PDB entry 4V01 | X-ray diffraction, 2.33 A resolution | chain A

== Chain A ==
Molecule: Fibroblast growth factor receptor 1 (fms-RELATED tyrosine kinase 2, pfeiffer syndrome), isoform cra_b
Source organism: Homo sapiens
Notes: fragment: kinase
UniProt: D3DSX2 (D3DSX2_HUMAN); residues 458-765 here correspond to UniProt positions 22-329 (UniProt number = residue number - 436)
Chain sequence (309 residues; numbered 457 to 765; the number before each row is that of its first residue):
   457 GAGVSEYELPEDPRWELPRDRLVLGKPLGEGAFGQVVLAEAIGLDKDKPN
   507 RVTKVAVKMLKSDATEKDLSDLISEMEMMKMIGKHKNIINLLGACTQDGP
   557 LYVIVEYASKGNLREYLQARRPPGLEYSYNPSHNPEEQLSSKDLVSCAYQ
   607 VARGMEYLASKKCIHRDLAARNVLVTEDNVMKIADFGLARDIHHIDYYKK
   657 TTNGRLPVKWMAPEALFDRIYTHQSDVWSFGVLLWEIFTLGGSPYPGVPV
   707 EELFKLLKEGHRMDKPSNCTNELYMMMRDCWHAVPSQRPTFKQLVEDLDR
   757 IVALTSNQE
Not modelled in the structure: 457-464, 486-489, 502-503, 580-593, 643-650
Differences from the reference sequence: expression tag (457); engineered mutation Ala-488 (Cys52 in D3DSX2), Ser-584 (Cys148 in D3DSX2)
Residues lining bound ligands: Ponatinib (0LI; 3-(imidazo[1,2-b]pyridazin-3-ylethynyl)-4-methyl-N-{4-[(4-methylpiperazin-1-yl)methyl]-3-(trifluoromethyl)phenyl}benzam ide): Leu-484, Val-492, Ala-512, Val-513, Lys-514, Glu-531, Met-534, Met-535, Ile-538, Ile-544, Ile-545, Val-559, Val-561, Glu-562, Tyr-563, Ala-564, Leu-614, Cys-619, Ile-620, His-621, Arg-622, Leu-630, Ile-639, Ala-640, Asp-641, Phe-642
Reported in the primary citation:
  - contacts within the chain: His-541/Asn-546 (backbone contact), Ile-544/Asn-546 (backbone contact)
  - conformationally variable residues (order/disorder transition): Glu-486 to Phe-489, Gly-643 to His-650
  - binding site for Ponatinib: Tyr-563 (proposed by the authors, not directly observed)

== In short ==
Bound to chain A: Ponatinib. From the paper: a binding site for Ponatinib at Tyr-563; conformational
variability at Glu-486 and Gly-643.
Chain A is Fibroblast growth factor receptor 1 (fms-RELATED tyrosine kinase 2, pfeiffer syndrome), isoform
cra_b (Homo sapiens); the structure, FGFR1 in complex with ponatinib (co-crystallisation), was determined by
X-ray diffraction together with 4V04, 4V05 and 4UXQ from the same study.
